Entry 3ZEF (X-ray diffraction, 3.10 A resolution); this record covers chains A and B.

# Chain A
Protein: A1 cistron-splicing factor AAR2
Organism: Saccharomyces cerevisiae
UniProt: P32357 (AAR2_YEAST); residues 1-355 here = UniProt positions 1-355
Chain sequence (355 residues; row label = number of the first residue in the row):
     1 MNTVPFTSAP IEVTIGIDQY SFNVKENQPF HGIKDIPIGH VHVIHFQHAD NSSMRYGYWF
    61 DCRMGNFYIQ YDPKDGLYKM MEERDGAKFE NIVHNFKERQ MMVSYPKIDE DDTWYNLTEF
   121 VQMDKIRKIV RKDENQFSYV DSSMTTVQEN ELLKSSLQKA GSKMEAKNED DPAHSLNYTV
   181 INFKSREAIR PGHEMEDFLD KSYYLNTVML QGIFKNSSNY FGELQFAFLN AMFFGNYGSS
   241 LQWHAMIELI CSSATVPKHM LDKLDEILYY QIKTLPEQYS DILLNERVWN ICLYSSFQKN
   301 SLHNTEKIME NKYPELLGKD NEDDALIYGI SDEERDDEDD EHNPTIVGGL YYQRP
Unresolved in the structure: 1, 154-168, 321-323, 330-338
Swiss-Prot annotation at these positions:
  - region: Leu261 to Ile282 (Leucine-zipper)
  - modified residue: Ser253 (Phosphoserine), Thr274 (Phosphothreonine), Tyr328 (Phosphotyrosine), Ser331 (Phosphoserine), Thr345 (Phosphothreonine)
  - mutagenesis: Ser253 (S253A: No effect on interaction with PRP8; S253D/E: Disrupts interaction with PRP8)

# Chain B
Protein: Pre-mRNA-splicing factor 8
Organism: Saccharomyces cerevisiae
UniProt: P33334 (PRP8_YEAST); residue numbers follow UniProt; this construct covers 885-2413
Chain sequence (1531 residues; row label = number of the first residue in the row):
   883 SGVMVEWLES RSFSPIPFPP LTYKNDTKIL VLALEDLKDV YASKVRLNAS EREELALIEE
   943 AYDNPHDTLN RIKKYLLTQR VFKPVDITMM ENYQNISPVY SVDPLEKITD AYLDQYLWYE
  1003 ADQRKLFPNW IKPSDSEIPP LLVYKWTQGI NNLSEIWDVS RGQSAVLLET TLGEMAEKID
  1063 FTLLNRLLRL IVDPNIADYI TAKNNVVINF KDMSHVNKYG LIRGLKFASF IFQYYGLVID
  1123 LLLLGQERAT DLAGPANNPN EFMQFKSKEV EKAHPIRLYT RYLDRIYMLF HFEEDEGEEL
  1183 TDEYLAENPD PNFENSIGYN NRKCWPKDSR MRLIRQDVNL GRAVFWEIQS RVPTSLTSIK
  1243 WENAFVSVYS KNNPNLLFSM CGFEVRILPR QRMEEVVSND EGVWDLVDER TKQRTAKAYL
  1303 KVSEEEIKKF DSRIRGILMA SGSTTFTKVA AKWNTSLISL FTYFREAIVA TEPLLDILVK
  1363 GETRIQNRVK LGLNSKMPTR FPPAVFYTPK ELGGLGMISA SHILIPASDL SWSKQTDTGI
  1423 THFRAGMTHE DEKLIPTIFR YITTWENEFL DSQRVWAEYA TKRQEAIQQN RRLAFEELEG
  1483 SWDRGIPRIS TLFQRDRHTL AYDRGHRIRR EFKQYSLERN SPFWWTNSHH DGKLWNLNAY
  1543 RTDVIQALGG IETILEHTLF KGTGFNSWEG LFWEKASGFE DSMQFKKLTH AQRTGLSQIP
  1603 NRRFTLWWSP TINRANVYVG FLVQLDLTGI FLHGKIPTLK ISLIQIFRAH LWQKIHESIV
  1663 FDICQILDGE LDVLQIESVT KETVHPRKSY KMNSSAADIT MESVHEWEVS KPSLLHETND
  1723 SFKGLITNKM WFDVQLRYGD YDSHDISRYV RAKFLDYTTD NVSMYPSPTG VMIGIDLAYN
  1783 MYDAYGNWFN GLKPLIQNSM RTIMKANPAL YVLRERIRKG LQIYQSSVQE PFLNSSNYAE
  1843 LFNNDIKLFV DDTNVYRVTV HKTFEGNVAT KAINGCIFTL NPKTGHLFLK IIHTSVWAGQ
  1903 KRLSQLAKWK TAEEVSALVR SLPKEEQPKQ IIVTRKAMLD PLEVHMLDFP NIAIRPTENR
  1963 LPFSAAMSID KLSDVVMKAT EPQMVLFNIY DDWLDRLSSY TAFSRLTLLL RALKTNEESA
  2023 KMILLSDPTI TIKSYHLWPS FTDEQWITIE SQMRDLILTE YGRKYNVNIS ALTQTEIKDI
  2083 ILGQNIKAPS VKRQKMAELE AARSEKQNDE EAAGASTVMK TKTINAQGEE IVVVASADYE
  2143 SQTFSSKNEW RKSAIANTLL YLRLKNIYVS ADDFVEEQNV YVLPKNLLKK FIEISDVKIQ
  2203 VAAFIYGMSA KDHPKVKEIK TVVLVPQLGH VGSVQISNIP DIGDLPDTEG LELLGWIHTQ
  2263 TEELKFMAAS EVATHSKLFA DKKRDCIDIS IFSTPGSVSL SAYNLTDEGY QWGEENKDIM
  2323 NVLSEGFEPT FSTHAQLLLS DRITGNFIIP SGNVWNYTFM GTAFNQEGDY NFKYGIPLEF
  2383 YNEMHRPVHF LQFSELAGDE ELEAEQIDVF S
Unresolved in the structure: 971-979, 1277-1280, 1576-1593, 1826-1839, 1900-1903, 2092-2149, 2388-2413
Construct notes: expression tag (883-884); engineered mutation Asn1961 (Leu in P33334), Leu1999 (Ile in P33334)
Swiss-Prot annotation at these positions:
  - region: Met1585 to Leu1598 (Important for branch point selection)
  - mutagenesis: His1658 (H1658S: No effect on viability), Glu1684 (E1684Q: No effect on viability), His1687 (H1687S: No effect on viability), Asp1700 (D1700N: No effect on viability), Asp1735 (D1735N: No effect on viability), Asp1853 (D1853A: Alters protein folding. Severely impaired growth. Strongly reduced growth at 35 degrees Celsius; when associated with A-1854; D1853N: Reduced growth at 30 degrees Celsius ...), Asp1854 (D1854A: Reduced growth at 30 degrees Celsius. Strongly reduced growth at 16 degrees Celsius. Strongly reduced growth at 35 degrees Celsius; when associated with A-1853 ...), Thr1855 (T1855A: Reduced growth at 30 degrees Celsius. Strongly reduced growth at 16 degrees Celsius), Thr1936 (T1936A: Reduced growth at 30 degrees Celsius. Strongly reduced growth at 16 degrees Celsius), Arg1937 (R1937K: Severely impaired growth. Reduced growth at 30 degrees Celsius. Strongly reduced growth at 16 degrees Celsius)
What the authors report for this chain:
  - mutagenesis - E1684Q: unchanged growth
  - mutagenesis - V1098D: increased growth in response to brr2-1 (citing earlier work)

# Chain A / chain B interface
Pairs across the interface (115; chain A residue first):
  Gln47(A) with Lys1642(B), hydrogen bond
  Ala49(A) with Lys1637(B), hydrogen bond (backbone-side chain)
  Asp50(A) with Val1625(B)
  Asn51(A) with Val1625(B); Leu1634(B); Gly1636(B); Lys1637(B); Lys1642(B), hydrogen bond
  Ser52(A) with Gln1626(B); Asp1628(B), hydrogen bond (backbone-backbone)
  Ser53(A) with Asp1628(B); Lys1642(B), hydrogen bond (backbone-side chain)
  Met54(A) with Ile1646(B), hydrophobic
  Ser142(A) with Ile1646(B)
  Ser143(A) with Arg1650(B); Ala1651(B), hydrogen bond (backbone-backbone)
  Thr145(A) with Arg1650(B); Ala1651(B)
  Glu149(A) with Arg1650(B), salt bridge
  Asp170(A) with Lys1656(B), salt bridge
  Lys184(A) with Asp1942(B), salt bridge; Glu1945(B), salt bridge; Val1946(B); Leu1949(B)
  Ser185(A) with Leu1949(B)
  Arg186(A) with Leu1949(B); Asp1950(B), salt bridge
  Glu194(A) with Trp1911(B); Val1946(B); His1947(B)
  Met195(A) with Leu1908(B), hydrophobic; Trp1911(B), hydrophobic
  Phe198(A) with Trp1911(B), hydrophobic; Val1946(B), hydrophobic
  Leu199(A) with Gln1907(B)
  Gly235(A) with Ile1643(B); Gln1647(B), hydrogen bond (backbone-side chain)
  Tyr237(A) with Gln1647(B); Arg1650(B); Lys1821(B)
  Asp281(A) with Asn1603(B); Arg1604(B), hydrogen bond (side chain-backbone)
  Ile282(A) with Arg1604(B)
  Asn290(A) with Arg928(B), hydrogen bond
  Tyr294(A) with Arg928(B)
  Leu317(A) with Arg928(B), hydrogen bond (backbone-side chain)
  Lys319(A) with Arg928(B)
  Asp320(A) with Lys1330(B), salt bridge; Leu1598(B)
  Asp324(A) with Lys1330(B), salt bridge; Lys1334(B); Thr1337(B)
  Ala325(A) with Thr1337(B); Phe1525(B), hydrophobic
  Ile327(A) with Asn1336(B); Ile1340(B), hydrophobic; Ile1400(B), hydrophobic
  Tyr328(A) with Ile1400(B); Leu1539(B); Asn1540(B); Arg1543(B)
  Gly329(A) with Lys1535(B); Trp1537(B)
  Asp340(A) with Arg1937(B)
  Glu341(A) with Lys1910(B), hydrogen bond (backbone-side chain); Arg1937(B); Lys1938(B), hydrogen bond (side chain-backbone); Ala1939(B), hydrogen bond (side chain-backbone)
  His342(A) with Ser1906(B), hydrogen bond (backbone-side chain)
  Pro344(A) with Tyr1858(B), hydrophobic; Val1860(B), hydrophobic
  Thr345(A) with Thr1855(B), hydrogen bond (side chain-backbone); Tyr1858(B); Arg1859(B); Val1860(B), hydrogen bond (backbone-backbone)
  Ile346(A) with Val1860(B); Val1862(B), hydrophobic
  Val347(A) with Arg1859(B); Val1860(B), hydrogen bond (backbone-backbone); Thr1861(B); Ile1875(B), hydrophobic
  Gly348(A) with Val1860(B); Thr1861(B); Val1862(B), hydrogen bond (backbone-backbone); Lys2167(B); Asn2168(B)
  Gly349(A) with Val1862(B); Lys2167(B), hydrogen bond (backbone-backbone); Asn2168(B); Ile2169(B), hydrogen bond (backbone-backbone)
  Leu350(A) with Val1862(B), hydrogen bond (backbone-backbone); His1863(B); Lys1864(B), hydrogen bond (backbone-backbone); Ile2169(B); Val2171(B), hydrophobic
  Tyr351(A) with Val1862(B), hydrophobic; Lys1864(B); Asn2168(B); Ile2169(B), hydrogen bond (backbone-backbone); Tyr2170(B); Val2171(B), hydrogen bond (backbone-backbone)
  Tyr352(A) with His1863(B); Lys1864(B), hydrogen bond (backbone-side chain); Thr1865(B); Phe1866(B); Val2171(B); Leu2341(B)
  Gln353(A) with Tyr2170(B); Val2171(B), hydrogen bond (backbone-backbone); Ser2172(B); Ala2173(B), hydrogen bond (backbone-backbone)
  Arg354(A) with Lys910(B); Thr1501(B), hydrogen bond; Ser2172(B), hydrogen bond (backbone-side chain)
  Pro355(A) with Lys2267(B)
Also at the interface, not in a pair above, chain A (56 interface residues in all): Arg55, Ile189, Phe234, Asn236, Glu277, Glu315, Gly318, Asn343
Also at the interface, not in a pair above, chain B (80 interface residues in all): Thr909, Val913, Val927, Ser1325, Thr1327, Ala1333, Tyr1542, Pro1602, Leu1627, Leu1629, Thr1640, Ser1644, Asn1856, Leu2339

# Summary
56 residues of chain A face 80 of chain B across their interface; the contacts include 29 hydrogen bonds and 7
salt bridges. Polar pairs include Glu149(A)-Arg1650(B), Asp170(A)-Lys1656(B) and Lys184(A)-Asp1942(B). The
paper reports that V1098D of chain B increases growth in response to brr2-1; E1684Q of chain B leaves growth
unchanged.
Here chain A is A1 cistron-splicing factor AAR2 and chain B is Pre-mRNA-splicing factor 8, both from
Saccharomyces cerevisiae. Entry 3ZEF (Crystal structure of Prp8:Aar2 complex: second crystal form at 3.1
Angstrom resolution) was determined by X-ray diffraction together with 4I43 from the same study.
